PDB entry 8EKD | electron microscopy, 3.60 A resolution | chains E and G of the 3 polymer chains in the assembly

Chain E:
Molecule: Fab LLNL-199 HC
Source organism: Homo sapiens
Notes: antibody fragment or engineered binder
Chain sequence (131 residues; numbered 1 to 131; the number before each row is that of its first residue):
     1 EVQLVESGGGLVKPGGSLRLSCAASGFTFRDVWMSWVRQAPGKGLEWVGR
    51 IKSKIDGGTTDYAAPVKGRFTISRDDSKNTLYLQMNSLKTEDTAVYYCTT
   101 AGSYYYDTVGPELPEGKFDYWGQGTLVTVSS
Unresolved in the structure: 91-94, 131
Disulfide bonds: Cys22-Cys98

Chain G:
Molecule: Spike protein S2'
Source organism: Severe acute respiratory syndrome coronavirus
Notes: fragment: Receptor-binding domain (RBD)
UniProtKB: P0DTC2 (SPIKE_SARS2); residue numbers follow UniProt; this construct covers 333-516
Chain sequence (184 residues; each row starts with the number of its first residue):
   333 TNLCPFDEVFNATRFASVYAWNRKRISNCVADYSVLYNFAPFFAFKCYGV
   383 SPTKLNDLCFTNVYADSFVIRGNEVSQIAPGQTGNIADYNYKLPDDFTGC
   433 VIAWNSNKLDSKVGGNYNYLYRLFRKSNLKPFERDISTEIYQAGNKPCNG
   483 VAGFNCYFPLRSYGFRPTYGVGHQPYRVVVLSFE
Unresolved in the structure: 358-362, 389-393
Disulfide bonds: Cys379-Cys432
Glycans and other covalent adducts: N-acetylglucosamine (NAG) linked to Asn343
Construct notes: conflict Asp339 (Gly in P0DTC2), Phe371 (Ser in P0DTC2), Pro373 (Ser in P0DTC2), Phe375 (Ser in P0DTC2), Ala376 (Thr in P0DTC2), Asn405 (Asp in P0DTC2), Ser408 (Arg in P0DTC2), Asn417 (Lys in P0DTC2), Lys440 (Asn in P0DTC2), Asn477 (Ser in P0DTC2), Lys478 (Thr in P0DTC2), Ala484 (Glu in P0DTC2), Arg493 (Gln in P0DTC2), Arg498 (Gln in P0DTC2), Tyr501 (Asn in P0DTC2), His505 (Tyr in P0DTC2)
Swiss-Prot annotation at these positions:
  - region: Asn448 to Phe456 (Immunodominant HLA epitope recognized by the CD8+)
  - glycosylation: Asn343 (N-linked (GlcNAc...) (complex) asparagine)
  - natural variant: Asp339 (G339D: In strain: Omicron/BA.1, Omicron/BA.2 and 4 more; this construct carries the variant), Arg346 (R346K: In strain: Mu/B.1.621; R346T: In strain: Omicron/BQ.1.1, Omicron/XBB.1.5 and 1 more), Leu368 (L368I: In strain: Omicron/XBB.1.5, Omicron/EG.5.1), Phe371 (S371F: In strain: Omicron/BA.2, Omicron/BA.2.12.1 and 6 more; this construct carries the variant), Pro373 (S373P: In strain: Omicron/BA.1, Omicron/BA.2 and 7 more; this construct carries the variant), Phe375 (S375F: In strain: Omicron/BA.1, Omicron/BA.2 and 7 more; this construct carries the variant), Ala376 (T376A: In strain: Omicron/BA.2, Omicron/BA.2.12.1 and 5 more; this construct carries the variant), Asn405 (D405N: In strain: Omicron/BA.2, Omicron/BA.2.12.1 and 6 more; this construct carries the variant), Ser408 (R408S: In strain: Omicron/BA.2, Omicron/BA.2.12.1 and 6 more; this construct carries the variant), Asn417 (K417N: In strain: Beta/B.1.351, Omicron/BA.1 and 8 more; this construct carries the variant), Lys440 (N440K: In strain: Omicron/BA.1, Omicron/BA.2 and 7 more; this construct carries the variant), Lys444 (K444T: In strain: Omicron/BQ.1.1), 16 further natural variant entries in UniProt
  - mutagenesis: Asn343 (N343Q: Reduced viral infectivity), Leu452 (L452R: Increased resistance to neutralizing antibodies. Decreases HLA binding to NF9 epitope. Increased binding affinity to human ACE2), Tyr453 (Y453F: Decreased HLA binding to NF9 epitope. Increased binding affinity to human ACE2), Ala475 (A475V: Increased resistance to neutralizing antibodies), Val483 (V483A: Increased resistance to neutralizing antibodies), Phe490 (F490L: Increased resistance to neutralizing antibodies and human covalescent sera neutralization)

Chain E / chain G interface:
Contacting residue pairs (22):
  Ile55(E) - Thr345(G)
  Asp56(E) - Arg346(G)  salt bridge
  Tyr104(E) - Lys444(G)  hydrogen bond (backbone-side chain)
  Tyr104(E) - Val445(G)  hydrogen bond (side chain-backbone)
  Tyr105(E) - Asn450(G)
  Tyr106(E) - Arg346(G)  hydrogen bond (backbone-side chain)
  Asp107(E) - Lys444(G)  salt bridge
  Thr108(E) - Thr345(G)  hydrogen bond (side chain-backbone)
  Thr108(E) - Arg346(G)
  Val109(E) - Ser443(G)
  Val109(E) - Lys444(G)
  Gly110(E) - Lys440(G)
  Gly110(E) - Leu441(G)
  Gly110(E) - Ser443(G)
  Pro111(E) - Asn439(G)
  Pro111(E) - Lys440(G)
  Pro111(E) - Ser443(G)
  Pro111(E) - Lys444(G)
  Pro111(E) - Val445(G)
  Pro111(E) - Pro499(G)  hydrophobic
  Glu112(E) - Lys440(G)
  Leu113(E) - Val445(G)  hydrophobic
Also at the interface, not in a pair above, chain E (13 interface residues in all): Trp33
The authors on this interface:
  - specific contacts: Glu112(E)-Lys440(G)
  - epitope / paratope residues, chain E: Glu112(E) (from molecular simulation)
  - epitope / paratope residues, chain G: Lys440(G) (from molecular simulation)

In short:
13 residues of chain E face 10 of chain G across their interface, with 4 hydrogen bonds and 2 salt bridges.
Polar pairs include Asp56(E)-Arg346(G), Asp107(E)-Lys444(G) and Tyr104(E)-Lys444(G). The authors report a
contact between Glu112(E) and Lys440(G). N-acetylglucosamine is covalently linked to Asn343(G). From the
paper: epitope/paratope residues Glu112(E) and Lys440(G).
Here chain E is Fab LLNL-199 HC (Homo sapiens) and chain G is Spike protein S2' (Severe acute respiratory
syndrome coronavirus). Entry 8EKD (Cryo-EM map of SARS-CoV-2 Omicron BA.2 spike in complex with
2130-1-0114-112) was determined by electron microscopy.
